7FOR - chains A and B; structure by X-ray diffraction, 2.03 A resolution.

Chain A:
Name: Pre-mRNA-splicing factor 8
Source organism: Saccharomyces cerevisiae S288C
UniProtKB: P33334 (PRP8_YEAST); residue numbers follow UniProt; this construct covers 1836-2090
Sequence (258 residues; numbered 1833 to 2090; the number before each row is that of its first residue):
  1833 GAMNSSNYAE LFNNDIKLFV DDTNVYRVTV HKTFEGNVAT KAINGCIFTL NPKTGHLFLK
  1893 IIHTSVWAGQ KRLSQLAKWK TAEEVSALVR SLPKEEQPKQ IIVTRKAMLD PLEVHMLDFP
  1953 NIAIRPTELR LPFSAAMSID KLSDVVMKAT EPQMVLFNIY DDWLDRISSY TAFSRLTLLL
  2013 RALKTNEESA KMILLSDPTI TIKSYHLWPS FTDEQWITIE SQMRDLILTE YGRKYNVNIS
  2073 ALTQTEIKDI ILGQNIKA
Disordered / not traced: 2070-2090
Sequence notes: expression tag (1833-1835)
Small-molecule neighbours: W50 ((2S)-1-(2-bromophenoxy)-3-(pyrrolidin-1-yl)propan-2-ol): Lys1973, Leu1974, Val1977, Phe1989, Ser2036, Tyr2037, His2038, Leu2039
UniProt features mapped onto this chain:
  - mutagenesis: Asp1853 (D1853A: Alters protein folding. Severely impaired growth. Strongly reduced growth at 35 degrees Celsius; when associated with A-1854; D1853N: Reduced growth at 30 degrees Celsius ...), Asp1854 (D1854A: Reduced growth at 30 degrees Celsius. Strongly reduced growth at 16 degrees Celsius. Strongly reduced growth at 35 degrees Celsius; when associated with A-1853 ...), Thr1855 (T1855A: Reduced growth at 30 degrees Celsius. Strongly reduced growth at 16 degrees Celsius), Thr1936 (T1936A: Reduced growth at 30 degrees Celsius. Strongly reduced growth at 16 degrees Celsius), Arg1937 (R1937K: Severely impaired growth. Reduced growth at 30 degrees Celsius. Strongly reduced growth at 16 degrees Celsius)

Chain B:
Name: A1 cistron-splicing factor AAR2
Source organism: Saccharomyces cerevisiae S288C
UniProtKB: P32357 (AAR2_YEAST); aligned to UniProt positions 1-317 over residues 1-317
Sequence (308 residues; numbered -3 to 317; 13 numbers in that range are skipped by the numbering (no residue carries them; nothing is unmodelled there); the number before each row is that of its first residue; numbers below 1 keep their minus sign (Gly-3 is residue -3)):
    -3 GAMAMNTVPF TSAPIEVTIG IDQYSFNVKE NQPFHGIKDI PIGHVHVIHF QHADNSSMRY
    57 GYWFDCRMGN FYIQYDPKDG LYKMMEERDG AKFENIVHNF KERQMMVSYP KIDEDDTWYN
   117 LTEFVQMDKI RKIVRKDENQ FSYVDSSMTT VQENEL
   166 SSSSSDPAHS LNYTVINFKS REAIRPGHEM EDFLDKSYYL NTVMLQGIFK NSSNYFGELQ
   226 FAFLNAMFFG NYGSSLQWHA MIELICSSAT VPKHMLDKLD EILYYQIKTL PEQYSDILLN
   286 ERVWNICLYS SFQKNSLHNT EKIMENKYPE LL
Disordered / not traced: -3 to 0, 166-169
Sequence notes: expression tag (-3 to 0); conflict Ser166 (Leu153 in P32357), Ser167 (Lys154 in P32357), Ser170 (Asp in P32357)
UniProt features mapped onto this chain:
  - region: Leu261 to Ile282 (Leucine-zipper)
  - modified residue: Ser253 (Phosphoserine), Thr274 (Phosphothreonine)

Chain A / chain B interface:
Contacting residue pairs - 15 pairs, chain A then chain B:
  Gln1907(A) - Met195(B)
  Gln1907(A) - Leu199(B)
  Trp1911(A) - Glu194(B)
  Trp1911(A) - Met195(B)  hydrophobic
  Trp1911(A) - Phe198(B)  hydrophobic
  Asp1942(A) - Lys184(B)  salt bridge
  Glu1945(A) - Lys184(B)  salt bridge
  Val1946(A) - Glu194(B)
  Val1946(A) - Phe198(B)  hydrophobic
  His1947(A) - Glu194(B)
  Leu1949(A) - Lys184(B)
  Leu1949(A) - Ser185(B)
  Leu1949(A) - Arg186(B)
  Leu1949(A) - Ile189(B)  hydrophobic
  Asp1950(A) - Arg186(B)  salt bridge
Also at the interface, not in a pair above, chain A (9 interface residues in all): Leu1908

In short:
Chain A and chain B form an interface of 9 and 8 residues respectively, with 3 salt bridges. Polar pairs
include Asp1942(A)-Lys184(B), Glu1945(A)-Lys184(B) and Asp1950(A)-Arg186(B). Bound to chain A: compound W50.
UniProt lists 5 mutagenesis sites on chain A.
Here chain A is Pre-mRNA-splicing factor 8 and chain B is A1 cistron-splicing factor AAR2, both from
Saccharomyces cerevisiae S288C. Entry 7FOR (PanDDA analysis group deposition -- Aar2/RNaseH in complex with
fragment P08C12 from the F2X-Universal Library) was determined by X-ray diffraction, deposited together with
5ST0, 5ST1, 5ST2, 5ST3, 5ST4, 5ST5 and 248 further entries.
